Entry 7MLF (X-ray diffraction, 2.60 A resolution); this record covers chain A.

[Chain A]
Protein: 3C-like proteinase
From: Severe acute respiratory syndrome coronavirus 2
Notes: EC 3.4.22.69
UniProt: P0DTD1 (R1AB_SARS2); residues 1-304 here correspond to UniProt positions 3264-3567 (UniProt number = residue number + 3263)
Chain sequence (304 residues; numbered 1 to 304; the number before each row is that of its first residue):
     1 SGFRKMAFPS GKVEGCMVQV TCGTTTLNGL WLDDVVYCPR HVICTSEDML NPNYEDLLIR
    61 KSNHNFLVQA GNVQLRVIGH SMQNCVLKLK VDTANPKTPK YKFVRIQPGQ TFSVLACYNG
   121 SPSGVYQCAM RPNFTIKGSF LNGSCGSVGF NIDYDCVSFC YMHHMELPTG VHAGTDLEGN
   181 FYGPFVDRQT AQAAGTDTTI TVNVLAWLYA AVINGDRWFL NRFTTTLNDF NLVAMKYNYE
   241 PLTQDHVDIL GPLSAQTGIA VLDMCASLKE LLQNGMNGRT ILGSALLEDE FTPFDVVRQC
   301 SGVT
Glycans and other covalent adducts: compound C7A linked to Cys-145
Ligand contacts: C7A (N-(4-tert-butylphenyl)-2-chloro-N-[(1R)-2-(cyclohexylamino)-2-oxo-1-(pyridin-3-yl)ethyl]acetamide): His-41, Cys-44, Met-49, Tyr-54, Phe-140, Leu-141, Asn-142, Gly-143, Ser-144, His-163, His-164, Met-165, Glu-166, His-172, Asp-187, Arg-188, Gln-189
Swiss-Prot annotation at these positions:
  - active site: His-41 (For 3CL-PRO activity), Cys-145 (Nucleophile)
  - cross-link (Glycyl lysine isopeptide (Lys-Gly)): Lys-5 (interchain with G-Cter in ubiquitin), Lys-90 (interchain with G-Cter in ubiquitin)
From the paper describing this entry:
  - binding site for C7A: Cys-145
  - catalytic residues: His-41, Cys-145 (citing earlier work)

[Summary]
Compound C7A is covalently linked to Cys-145. Curated annotation (UniProt) lists active-site residues His-41
and Cys-145. From the paper: catalytic residues His-41 and Cys-145; a binding site for C7A at Cys-145.
Chain A is 3C-like proteinase (Severe acute respiratory syndrome coronavirus 2); the structure, Crystal
Structure of SARS-CoV-2 Main Protease (3CLpro/Mpro) Covalently Bound to Compound C7, was determined by X-ray
diffraction, deposited together with 7MLG.
